8QV3 - chains c and Ac of the 12 polymer chains in the assembly; structure by electron microscopy, 8.20 A resolution (very low resolution: no residue pairs are listed; an interface is given only as per-side residue counts).

Chain c:
Molecule: Tubulin gamma chain
Source organism: Saccharomyces cerevisiae
Reference sequence: A0A8H4BZN3 (A0A8H4BZN3_YEASX); residue numbers follow UniProt; this construct covers 1-473
Sequence (473 residues; numbered 1 to 473; the number before each row is that of its first residue):
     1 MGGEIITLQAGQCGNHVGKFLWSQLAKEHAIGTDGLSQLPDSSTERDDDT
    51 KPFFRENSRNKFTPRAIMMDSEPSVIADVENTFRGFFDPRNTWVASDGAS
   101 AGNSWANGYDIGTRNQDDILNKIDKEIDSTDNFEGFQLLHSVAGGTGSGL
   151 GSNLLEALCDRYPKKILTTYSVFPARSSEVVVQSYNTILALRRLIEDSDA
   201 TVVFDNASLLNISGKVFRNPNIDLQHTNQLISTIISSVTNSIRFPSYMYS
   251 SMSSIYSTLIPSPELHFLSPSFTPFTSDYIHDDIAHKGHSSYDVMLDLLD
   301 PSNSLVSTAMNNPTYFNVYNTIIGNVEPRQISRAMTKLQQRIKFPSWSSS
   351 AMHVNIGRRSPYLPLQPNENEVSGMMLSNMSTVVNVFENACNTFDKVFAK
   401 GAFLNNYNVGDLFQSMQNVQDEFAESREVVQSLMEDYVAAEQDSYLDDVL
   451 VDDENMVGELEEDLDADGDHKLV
Not modelled in the structure: 1-2, 278-284, 451-473
Small-molecule neighbours: GTP (guanosine-5'-triphosphate): G11, Q12, C13, H16, D70, S71, E72, S100, N103, S141, A143, G144, G145, T146, G147, P174, Q183, N206, L224, Q225, T227, N228
From the paper describing this entry:
  - mutagenesis - D421R/E425R/E428R: decreased growth in response to 36  degC

Chain Ac:
Molecule: Tubulin alpha-1 chain
Source organism: Saccharomyces cerevisiae
Reference sequence: P09733 (TBA1_YEAST); numbering as in UniProt (aligned over 1-447)
Sequence (447 residues; each row starts with the number of its first residue):
     1 MREVISINVGQAGCQIGNACWELYSLEHGIKPDGHLEDGLSKPKGGEEGF
    51 STFFHETGYGKFVPRAIYVDLEPNVIDEVRNGPYKDLFHPEQLISGKEDA
   101 ANNYARGHYTVGREILGDVLDRIRKLADQCDGLQGFLFTHSLGGGTGSGL
   151 GSLLLEELSAEYGKKSKLEFAVYPAPQVSTSVVEPYNTVLTTHTTLEHAD
   201 CTFMVDNEAIYDMCKRNLDIPRPSFANLNNLIAQVVSSVTASLRFDGSLN
   251 VDLNEFQTNLVPYPRIHFPLVSYSPVLSKSKAFHESNSVSEITNACFEPG
   301 NQMVKCDPRDGKYMATCLLYRGDVVTRDVQRAVEQVKNKKTVQLVDWCPT
   351 GFKIGICYEPPTATPNSQLATVDRAVCMLSNTTSIAEAWKRIDRKFDLMY
   401 AKRAFVHWYVGEGMEEGEFTEAREDLAALERDYIEVGADSYAEEEEF
Not modelled in the structure: 441-447
UniProt features mapped onto this chain:
  - active site: E255
  - binding site (GTP): Q11, E72, S141, G145, T146, T180, N207, N229
  - binding site (Mg(2+)): E72
  - mutagenesis: D252 (D252A: Poisonous alpha-tubulins that cause lethality. Microtubules do not depolymerize), E255 (E255A: Poisonous alpha-tubulins that cause lethality. Microtubules do not depolymerize)

How chain c and chain Ac interact:
At this resolution (8 A) residue pairs are not listed: 17 residues of chain c and 21 of chain Ac lie at the interface.

Overview:
17 residues of chain c face 21 of chain Ac across their interface. Ligands of chain c: GTP. Curated annotation
(UniProt) lists active-site residue E255(Ac), 8 GTP-binding residues, Mg2+-binding residue E72(Ac) and 2
mutagenesis sites on chain Ac. The paper reports that D421R/E425R/E428R of chain c reduce growth in response
to 36  degC.
Chain c is Tubulin gamma chain and chain Ac is Tubulin alpha-1 chain, both from Saccharomyces cerevisiae; the
structure, Structure of the y-Tubulin Small Complex (yTuSC) as part of the native y-Tubulin Ring Complex
(yTuRC) ..., was determined by electron microscopy (same publication as 8QV0, 8QV2 and 8QRY).
